PDB entry 5MMI | electron microscopy, 3.20 A resolution | chains A and N of the 35 polymer chains in the assembly

[Chain A]
Molecule: 23S ribosomal RNA
From: Spinacia oleracea
Sequence (2810 nucleotides; each row starts with the number of its first residue):
     1 UUCAAACGAG GAAAGGCUUA CGGUGGAUAC CUAGGCACCC AGAGACGAGG AAGGGCGUAU
    61 UAAUCGACGA AAUGCUUCGG GGAGUUGAAA AUAAGCAGAG AUCCGGAGAU UCCCGAAUAG
   121 GUCAACCUUU CGAACUUCUG CUGAAUCCAU GGGCAGGCAA GAGACAACCU GGCGAACUGA
   181 AACAUCUUAG UAGCCAGAGG AAAAGAAAGC AAAAGCGAUU CCCGUAGUAG CGGCGAGCGA
   241 AAUGGGAGCA GCCUAAACCG UGAAAACGGG GUUGUGGGAG AGCAAUACAA GCGUCGUGCU
   301 GCUAGGCGAA UCAGUGGAGU GCGGAACCCU AGAUGGUGAA AGUCCAGUAG CCGAAAGCAU
   361 CACUAGCUUA UGCUCUGACC CGAGUAGCAU GGGGCACGUG GAAUCCCGUG UGAAUCAGCA
   421 AGGACCACCU UGCAAGGCUA AAUACUCCUG GGUGACCGAU AGCGAAGUAG UACCGUGAGG
   481 GAAGGGUGAA AAGAACCCCC AUCGGGGAGU GAAAUAGAAC AUGAAACCGU AAGCUCUCAA
   541 GCAGUGGGAG GGGGACCAGA CCCUGACCGC GUGCCUGUUG AAGAAUGAGC CGGCGACUCA
   601 UAGGCAGUGG CUUGGUUAAG GGAACCCACC GGAGCCGUAG CGAAAGCGAG UCUUCAUAGG
   661 GCAAUUGUCA CUGCUUAUGG ACCCGAACCU GGGUGAUCUA UCCAUGACCA GGAUGAAGCU
   721 UGGGUGAAAC UAAGUGGAGG UCCGAACCGA CUGAUGUUGA AGAAUCAGCG GAUGAGUUGU
   781 GGUUAGGGGU GAAAUGCCAC UCGAACCCAG AGCUAGCUGG UUCUCCCCGA AAUGCGUUGA
   841 GGCGCAGCAG UUGACUGGAC AUCUAGGGGU AAAGCACUGU UUCGGUGCGG GCCGCGAGAG
   901 CGGUACCAAA UCGAGGCAAA CUCUGAAUAC UAGAUAUGAC CUCCAAAUAA CAGGGGUCAA
   961 GGUCGGCCAG UGAGACGAUG GGGGAUAAGC UUCAUCGUCG AGAGGGAAAC AGCCCGGAUC
  1021 ACCAGCUAAG GCCCCUAAAU GACCGCUCAG UGAUAAAGGA GGUAGGGGUG CAGAGACAGC
  1081 CAGGAGGUUU GCCUAGAAGC AGCCACCCUU GAAAGAGUGC GUAAUAGCUC ACUGAUCGAG
  1141 CGCUCUUGCG CCGAAGAUGA ACGGGGCUAA GCGGUCUGCC GAAGCUGUGG GAUGUAAAAA
  1201 AACAUCGGUA GGGGAGCGUU CCGUGUUAGG GAGAAACGCG UGCGUGAGCC GCGUUGGACG
  1261 AAGCGGAAGC GAGAAUGUCG GCUUGAGUAA CGCAAACAUU GGUGAGAAUC CAAUGCCCCG
  1321 AAAACCUAAG GGUUCCUCCG CAAGGUUCGU CCACGGAGGG UGAGUCAGGG CCUAAGAUCA
  1381 GGCCGAAAGG CGUAGUCGAU GGACAACAGG UGAAUAUUCC UGUACUACCC CUUGUUGGUC
  1441 CCGAGGGACG GAGGAGGCUA GGUUAGCCGA AAGAUGGUUA UCGGUUCAAG GACGCAAGGU
  1501 GACCCUGUUU UUCAGGGUAA GAAGGGGUAG AGAAAAUGCC UCGAGCCAAU GUUCGAGUAC
  1561 CAGGCGCUAC GGCGCUGAAG UAACCGAUGC CAUACUCCCA GGAAAAGCUC GAACGACCUU
  1621 CAACAAAAGG GUACCUGUAC CCGAAACCGA CACAGGUAGG UAGGUAGAGA AUACCUAGGG
  1681 GCGCGAGACA ACUCUCUCUA AGGAACUCGG CAAAAUAGCC CCGUAACUUC GGGAGAAGGG
  1741 GUGCCCCCUC ACAAAGGGGG UCGAAGUGAC CAGGCCCGGG CGACUGUUUA CCAAAAACAC
  1801 AGGUCUCCGC AAAGUCGUAA GACCAUGUAU GGGGGCUGAC GCCUGCCCAG UGCCGGAAGG
  1861 UCAAGGAAGU UGGUGACCUG AUGACAGGGG AGCCGGCGAC CGAAGCCCCG GUGAACGGCG
  1921 GCCGUAACUA UAACGGUCCU AAGGUAGCGA AAUUCCUUGU CGGGUAAGUU CCGACCCGCA
  1981 CGAAAGGCGU AACGAUCUGG GCACUGUCUC GGAGAGAGGC UCGGUGAAAU AGACAUGUCU
  2041 GUGAAGAUGC GGACUACCUG CACCUGGACA GAAAGACCCU AUGAAGCUUU ACUGUUCCCU
  2101 GGGAUUGGCU UUGGGCUUUU CCUGCGCAGC UUAGGUGGAA GGCGAAGAAG GCCCCCUUCC
  2161 GGGGGGGCCC GAGCCAUCAG UGAGAUACCA CUCUGGAAGA GCUAGAAUUC UAACCUUGUG
  2221 UCAGGACCUA CGGGCCAAGG GACAUUCUCA GGUAGACAGU UUCUAUGGGG CGUAGGCCUC
  2281 CCAAAAGGUA ACGGAGGCGU GCAAAGGUUU CCUCGGGCCG GACGGAGAUU GGCCCUCGAG
  2341 UGCAAAGGCA GAAGGGAGCU UGACUGCAAG ACCCACCCGU CGAGCAGGGA CGAAAGUCGG
  2401 CCUUAGUGAU CCGACGGUGC CGAGUGGAAG GGCCGUCGCU CAACGGAUAA AAGUUACUCU
  2461 AGGGAUAACA GGCUGAUCUU CCCCAAGAGU UCACAUCGAC GGGAAGGUUU GGCACCUCGA
  2521 UGUCGGCUCU UCGCCACCUG GGGCUGUAGU AUGUUCCAAG GGUUGGGCUG UUCGCCCAUU
  2581 AAAGCGGUAC GUGAGCUGGG UUCAGAACGU CGUGAGACAG UUCGGUCCAU AUCCGGUGUG
  2641 GGCGUUAGAG CAUUGAGAGG ACCUUUCCCU AGUACGAGAG GACCGGGAAG GACGCACCUC
  2701 UGGUGUACCA GUUAUCGUGC CCACGGUAAA CGCUGGGUAG CCAAGUGCGG AGCGGAUAAC
  2761 UGCUGAAAGC AUCUAAGUAG UAAGCCCACC CCAAGAUGAG UGCUCUCCUA
Not modelled in the structure: 1, 515, 896-900, 1751-1755
Bound ions: Mg2+ site 1 near A9 (its only coordinating residue here); Mg2+ site 2 near G15 (its only coordinating residue here); Mg2+ site 3: C30, G1260; Mg2+ site 4 near A45 (its only coordinating residue here); Mg2+ site 5 near A52 (its only coordinating residue here); Mg2+ site 6 near A71 (its only coordinating residue here); Mg2+ site 7 near U118 (its only coordinating residue here); Mg2+ site 8 near C148 (its only coordinating residue here); Mg2+ site 9: A160, G161; Mg2+ site 10: C177, U2260; Mg2+ site 11 near U178 (its only coordinating residue here); Mg2+ site 12: A182, C183; 211 more Mg2+ sites not listed

[Chain N]
Molecule: 50S ribosomal protein L16, chloroplastic
From: Spinacia oleracea
UniProtKB: P17353 (RK16_SPIOL); numbering as in UniProt (aligned over 1-135)
Sequence (135 residues; numbered 1 to 135; the number before each row is that of its first residue):
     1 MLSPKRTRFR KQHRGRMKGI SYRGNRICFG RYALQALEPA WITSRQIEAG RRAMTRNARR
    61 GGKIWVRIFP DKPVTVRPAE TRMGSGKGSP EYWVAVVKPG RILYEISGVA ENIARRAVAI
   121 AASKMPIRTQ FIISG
Bound ions: Mg2+ near Met-125 (its only coordinating residue here)
Curated features (UniProtKB/Swiss-Prot):
  - modified residue: Met-1 (N-methylmethionine)

[Chain A / chain N interface]
Pairs across the interface (90):
  G874(A) / Arg-23(N)  salt bridge to the phosphate
  C875(A) / Arg-23(N)  salt bridge to the phosphate
  U878(A) / Arg-8(N)  hydrogen bond to the sugar
  G879(A) / Arg-6(N)  hydrogen bond to the phosphate
  G879(A) / Arg-8(N)  hydrogen bond to the sugar
  U880(A) / Arg-6(N)  salt bridge to the phosphate
  U881(A) / Pro-4(N)  phosphate contact
  U881(A) / Lys-5(N)  hydrogen bond to the phosphate
  U881(A) / Arg-6(N)  phosphate contact
  U881(A) / Phe-69(N)  sugar contact
  U882(A) / Lys-5(N)  salt bridge to the phosphate
  U882(A) / Phe-69(N)  sugar contact
  G916(A) / Arg-23(N)  phosphate contact
  G916(A) / Asp-71(N)  hydrogen bond to the base
  G916(A) / Arg-101(N)  hydrogen bond to the sugar
  C917(A) / Asp-71(N)  hydrogen bond to the sugar
  A919(A) / Lys-11(N)  hydrogen bond to the base
  A919(A) / Gln-12(N)  base contact
  A919(A) / His-13(N)  stacking on the base
  A920(A) / Phe-9(N)  stacking on the base
  A920(A) / Lys-11(N)  hydrogen bond to the base
  C921(A) / Arg-8(N)  salt bridge to the phosphate
  G980(A) / Arg-16(N)  salt bridge to the phosphate
  G980(A) / Lys-18(N)  salt bridge to the phosphate
  G981(A) / Arg-16(N)  salt bridge to the phosphate
  G981(A) / Lys-18(N)  salt bridge to the phosphate
  G982(A) / His-13(N)  hydrogen bond to the phosphate
  G982(A) / Gly-15(N)  hydrogen bond to the phosphate
  G983(A) / His-13(N)  salt bridge to the phosphate
  G983(A) / Arg-14(N)  phosphate contact
  G983(A) / Arg-77(N)  sugar contact
  G983(A) / Lys-87(N)  salt bridge to the phosphate
  G984(A) / Arg-14(N)  salt bridge to the phosphate
  G984(A) / Arg-77(N)  salt bridge to the phosphate
  G984(A) / Met-83(N)  hydrogen bond to the sugar
  G984(A) / Lys-87(N)  salt bridge to the phosphate
  G984(A) / Gly-88(N)  hydrogen bond to the phosphate
  A985(A) / Thr-75(N)  phosphate contact
  A985(A) / Val-76(N)  phosphate contact
  A985(A) / Arg-77(N)  hydrogen bond to the phosphate
  U986(A) / Arg-14(N)  salt bridge to the phosphate
  U986(A) / Gly-15(N)  base contact
  U986(A) / Met-17(N)  base contact
  U986(A) / Trp-41(N)  hydrogen bond to the base
  A1057(A) / Arg-128(N)  salt bridge to the phosphate
  G1058(A) / Arg-128(N)  salt bridge to the phosphate
  C1145(A) / Arg-115(N)  salt bridge to the phosphate
  G2267(A) / Arg-82(N)  phosphate contact
  G2267(A) / Ser-85(N)  phosphate contact
  G2268(A) / Arg-82(N)  salt bridge to the phosphate
  C2282(A) / His-13(N)  sugar contact
  C2292(A) / Gly-84(N)  sugar contact
  C2292(A) / Ser-85(N)  hydrogen bond to the phosphate
  C2292(A) / Gly-86(N)  phosphate contact
  G2293(A) / Arg-77(N)  salt bridge to the phosphate
  G2293(A) / Gly-84(N)  phosphate contact
  G2293(A) / Ser-85(N)  phosphate contact
  G2293(A) / Gly-86(N)  hydrogen bond to the phosphate
  G2293(A) / Lys-87(N)  hydrogen bond to the phosphate
  G2294(A) / Lys-11(N)  sugar contact
  G2294(A) / Gly-86(N)  phosphate contact
  G2294(A) / Lys-87(N)  hydrogen bond to the phosphate
  A2295(A) / Phe-9(N)  sugar contact
  A2295(A) / Arg-10(N)  salt bridge to the phosphate
  C2484(A) / Ile-120(N)  sugar contact
  C2484(A) / Ser-123(N)  hydrogen bond to the sugar
  C2484(A) / Lys-124(N)  hydrogen bond to the base
  A2485(A) / Ile-120(N)  sugar contact
  A2486(A) / Arg-52(N)  hydrogen bond to the sugar
  A2486(A) / Arg-56(N)  phosphate contact
  G2487(A) / Arg-56(N)  salt bridge to the phosphate
  A2499(A) / Arg-52(N)  base contact
  A2499(A) / Lys-124(N)  base contact
  C2500(A) / Ala-49(N)  sugar contact
  C2500(A) / Lys-124(N)  hydrogen bond to the base
  G2501(A) / Arg-45(N)  salt bridge to the phosphate
  G2501(A) / Gln-46(N)  phosphate contact
  G2501(A) / Ala-49(N)  sugar contact
  G2501(A) / Ser-123(N)  hydrogen bond to the base
  G2501(A) / Lys-124(N)  hydrogen bond to the sugar
  G2502(A) / Arg-45(N)  salt bridge to the phosphate
  G2502(A) / Gln-46(N)  hydrogen bond to the phosphate
  G2502(A) / Lys-124(N)  sugar contact
  G2502(A) / Met-125(N)  hydrogen bond to the sugar
  G2502(A) / Pro-126(N)  phosphate contact
  G2503(A) / Pro-126(N)  phosphate contact
  G2511(A) / Glu-80(N)  hydrogen bond to the sugar
  G2512(A) / Met-83(N)  sugar contact
  C2513(A) / Arg-82(N)  salt bridge to the phosphate
  C2513(A) / Met-83(N)  phosphate contact
Also at the interface, not in a pair above, chain A (45 interface residues in all): A873, G915, A918, A987
Also at the interface, not in a pair above, chain N (47 interface residues in all): Tyr-22, Gly-24, Arg-67, Ala-79, Thr-81

[Overview]
45 residues of chain A face 47 of chain N across their interface; the contacts include 28 hydrogen bonds, 25
salt bridges and 2 aromatic stacking contacts. Polar pairs include G916(A)/Asp-71(N), A919(A)/Lys-11(N) and
A920(A)/Lys-11(N). C30(A) and G1260(A) coordinate Mg2+ site 3.
Chain A is 23S ribosomal RNA and chain N is 50S ribosomal protein L16, chloroplastic, both from Spinacia
oleracea; the structure, Structure of the large subunit of the chloroplast ribosome, was determined by
electron microscopy (same publication as 5MMJ and 5MMM).
